PDB entry 4QLU | X-ray diffraction, 2.80 A resolution | chains C and D of the 28 polymer chains in the assembly

== Chain C ==
Name: Proteasome subunit alpha type-4
From: Saccharomyces cerevisiae
Notes: EC 3.4.25.1
Reference sequence: P40303 (PSA4_YEAST); residues -1 to 252 here correspond to UniProt positions 1-254 (UniProt number = residue number + 2)
Chain sequence (254 residues; row label = number of the first residue in the row; numbers below 1 keep their minus sign (Met-1 is residue -1)):
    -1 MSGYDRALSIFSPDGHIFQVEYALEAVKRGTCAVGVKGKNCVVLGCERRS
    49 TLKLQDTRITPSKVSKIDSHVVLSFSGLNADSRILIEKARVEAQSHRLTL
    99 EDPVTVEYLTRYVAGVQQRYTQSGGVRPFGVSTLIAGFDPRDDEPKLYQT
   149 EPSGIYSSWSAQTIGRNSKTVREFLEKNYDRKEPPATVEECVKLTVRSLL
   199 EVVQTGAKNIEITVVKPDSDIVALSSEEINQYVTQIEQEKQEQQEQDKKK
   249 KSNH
Disordered / not traced: -1 to 0, 241-252
UniProt features mapped onto this chain:
  - modified residue: Thr58 (Phosphothreonine)

== Chain D ==
Name: Proteasome subunit alpha type-5
From: Saccharomyces cerevisiae
Notes: EC 3.4.25.1
Reference sequence: P32379 (PSA5_YEAST); residues -7 to 252 here correspond to UniProt positions 1-260 (UniProt number = residue number + 8)
Chain sequence (260 residues; each row starts with the number of its first residue; numbers below 1 keep their minus sign (Met-7 is residue -7)):
    -7 MFLTRSEYDRGVSTFSPEGRLFQVEYSLEAIKLGSTAIGIATKEGVVLGV
    43 EKRATSPLLESDSIEKIVEIDRHIGCAMSGLTADARSMIEHARTAAVTHN
    93 LYYDEDINVESLTQSVCDLALRFGEGASGEERLMSRPFGVALLIAGHDAD
   143 DGYQLFHAEPSGTFYRYNAKAIGSGSEGAQAELLNEWHSSLTLKEAELLV
   193 LKILKQVMEEKLDENNAQLSCITKQDGFKIYDNEKTAELIKELKEKEAAE
   243 SPEEADVEMS
Disordered / not traced: -7 to 0, 118-124, 243-252

== Chain C / chain D interface ==
Residue-residue contacts (63):
  Asp3(C) - Glu117(D)
  Arg4(C) - Asp1(D)  salt bridge
  Arg4(C) - Glu117(D)
  Ala5(C) - Val4(D)  hydrophobic
  Ala5(C) - Glu117(D)
  Ala5(C) - Ser127(D)
  Ser7(C) - Ser127(D)
  Ser7(C) - Arg128(D)
  Ile8(C) - Val4(D)  hydrophobic
  Ile8(C) - Gln15(D)
  Phe9(C) - Gln15(D)  hydrogen bond (backbone-side chain)
  Phe9(C) - Tyr18(D)
  Phe9(C) - Ser19(D)
  Phe9(C) - Ala22(D)  hydrophobic
  Phe9(C) - Leu73(D)  hydrophobic
  Phe9(C) - Arg128(D)
  Phe9(C) - Pro129(D)
  Phe9(C) - Gly131(D)
  Ser10(C) - Tyr18(D)
  Pro11(C) - Tyr18(D)  hydrophobic
  Pro11(C) - Glu21(D)
  Asp12(C) - Glu21(D)
  Gly13(C) - Tyr18(D)
  Gly13(C) - Glu21(D)
  Gly13(C) - Ala22(D)
  His14(C) - Leu25(D)
  Ile15(C) - Leu73(D)  hydrophobic
  Ile15(C) - Arg128(D)
  Lys35(C) - Glu52(D)  salt bridge
  Gln116(C) - Ala75(D)
  Gln116(C) - Asp76(D)
  Thr119(C) - Arg128(D)  hydrogen bond (backbone-side chain)
  Gln120(C) - Met126(D)
  Gln120(C) - Ser127(D)  hydrogen bond (backbone-backbone)
  Gln120(C) - Arg128(D)
  Gln120(C) - Pro129(D)
  Gln120(C) - Phe130(D)
  Ser121(C) - Ser127(D)
  Gly122(C) - Ser127(D)
  Ser151(C) - Ala75(D)
  Gly152(C) - Ala75(D)
  Ile153(C) - Thr74(D)
  Ile153(C) - Ala75(D)
  Ser155(C) - Leu51(D)
  Ser155(C) - Ser55(D)
  Ser156(C) - Leu51(D)
  Ser156(C) - Glu52(D)  hydrogen bond (backbone-backbone)
  Ser156(C) - Ser55(D)  hydrogen bond (backbone-side chain)
  Trp157(C) - Thr47(D)
  Trp157(C) - Ser48(D)
  Trp157(C) - Leu50(D)
  Trp157(C) - Leu51(D)
  Trp157(C) - Glu52(D)
  Ser158(C) - Leu50(D)  hydrogen bond (backbone-backbone)
  Ser158(C) - Glu52(D)  hydrogen bond (backbone-side chain)
  Ala159(C) - Leu50(D)
  Leu173(C) - Leu50(D)  hydrophobic
  Glu174(C) - Ser48(D)  hydrogen bond
  Glu174(C) - Pro49(D)
  Glu174(C) - Leu50(D)
  Arg179(C) - Pro49(D)  hydrogen bond (side chain-backbone)
  Arg179(C) - Leu51(D)  hydrogen bond (side chain-backbone)
  Arg179(C) - Glu52(D)
Also at the interface, not in a pair above, chain C (32 interface residues in all): Tyr154, Arg170, Tyr177
Also at the interface, not in a pair above, chain D (27 interface residues in all): Arg78

== In short ==
Chain C and chain D form an interface of 32 and 27 residues respectively, with 10 hydrogen bonds and 2 salt
bridges. Polar contacts include Arg4(C)-Asp1(D), Lys35(C)-Glu52(D) and Phe9(C)-Gln15(D).
Here chain C is Proteasome subunit alpha type-4 and chain D is Proteasome subunit alpha type-5, both from
Saccharomyces cerevisiae. Entry 4QLU (yCP in complex with tripeptidic epoxyketone inhibitor 9) was determined
by X-ray diffraction together with 4QLQ, 4QLS, 4QLT and 4QLV from the same study.
